PDB entry 2AVV | X-ray diffraction, 1.50 A resolution | chains A and B

== Chain A (and B) ==
Name: Pol polyprotein
Source organism: Human immunodeficiency virus 1
Notes: EC 3.4.23.16; fragment: retropepsin; chain B of this document is another copy of the same molecule, construct and numbering; everything in this record applies to it too
UniProtKB: P04587 (POL_HV1B5); residues 1-99 here correspond to UniProt positions 69-167 (UniProt number = residue number + 68)
Amino-acid sequence (99 residues; each row starts with the number of its first residue):
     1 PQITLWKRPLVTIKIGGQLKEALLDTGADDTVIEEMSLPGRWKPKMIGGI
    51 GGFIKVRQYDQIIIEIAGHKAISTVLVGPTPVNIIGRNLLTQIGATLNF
Sequence notes: engineered mutation Lys7 (Gln75 in P04587), Ile33 (Leu101 in P04587), Ile63 (Leu131 in P04587), Ala67 (Cys135 in P04587), Ser73 (Gly141 in P04587), Ala95 (Cys163 in P04587)
Small-molecule neighbours: indinavir (MK1; N-[2(R)-hydroxy-1(S)-indanyl]-5-[(2(S)-tertiary butylaminocarbonyl)-4(3-pyridylmethyl)piperazino]-4(S)-hydroxy-2(R)-phenylmethylpentanamide): Arg8, Leu23, Asp25, Gly27, Ala28, Asp29, Asp30, Val32, Ile47, Gly48, Gly49, Ile50, Phe53, Pro81, Val82, Ile84
Reported in the primary citation:
  - mutagenesis - G73S: unchanged stability in response to Dimer dissociation
  - contacts within the chain: Ser73-Asn88 (hydrogen bond), Ser73-Thr74 (hydrogen bond), Thr74-Asn88 (hydrogen bond), Asp29-Asn88, Ser73-Leu89 (hydrophobic contact)
  - binding site for indinavir: Arg8, Gly27, Asp29
  - catalytic residues: Asp25 (proposed by the authors, not directly observed)

== How chain A and chain B interact ==
Contacting residue pairs - 94 pairs, chain A then chain B:
  Pro1(A) - Leu97(B)
  Pro1(A) - Asn98(B)
  Pro1(A) - Phe99(B)  hydrogen bond (backbone-backbone)
  Gln2(A) - Leu97(B)
  Gln2(A) - Asn98(B)
  Ile3(A) - Thr96(B)
  Ile3(A) - Leu97(B)  hydrogen bond (backbone-backbone)
  Ile3(A) - Phe99(B)  hydrophobic
  Leu5(A) - Thr26(B)
  Leu5(A) - Arg87(B)  hydrogen bond (backbone-side chain)
  Leu5(A) - Leu90(B)  hydrophobic
  Leu5(A) - Thr91(B)  hydrogen bond (backbone-side chain)
  Leu5(A) - Ala95(B)
  Trp6(A) - Arg87(B)  hydrogen bond (backbone-side chain)
  Trp6(A) - Thr91(B)
  Lys7(A) - Arg87(B)
  Arg8(A) - Asp29(B)  salt bridge
  Arg8(A) - Arg87(B)
  Pro9(A) - Thr26(B)
  Pro9(A) - Arg87(B)
  Leu23(A) - Gly27(B)
  Leu24(A) - Thr26(B)  hydrogen bond (backbone-side chain)
  Leu24(A) - Leu97(B)  hydrophobic
  Leu24(A) - Phe99(B)  hydrophobic
  Asp25(A) - Asp25(B)
  Asp25(A) - Thr26(B)
  Asp25(A) - Gly27(B)  hydrogen bond (side chain-backbone)
  Thr26(A) - Pro9(B)
  Thr26(A) - Leu24(B)  hydrogen bond (side chain-backbone)
  Thr26(A) - Asp25(B)
  Thr26(A) - Thr26(B)  hydrogen bond (backbone-side chain)
  Thr26(A) - Leu97(B)
  Gly27(A) - Leu23(B)
  Gly27(A) - Asp25(B)  hydrogen bond (backbone-side chain)
  Asp29(A) - Arg8(B)  salt bridge
  Ile47(A) - Ile50(B)
  Gly48(A) - Ile50(B)
  Gly49(A) - Ile50(B)
  Ile50(A) - Gly49(B)
  Ile50(A) - Ile50(B)
  Ile50(A) - Gly51(B)  hydrogen bond (backbone-backbone)
  Ile50(A) - Gly52(B)
  Ile50(A) - Ile54(B)  hydrophobic
  Ile50(A) - Thr80(B)
  Ile50(A) - Pro81(B)
  Ile50(A) - Ile84(B)  hydrophobic
  Gly51(A) - Gly51(B)
  Gly51(A) - Gly52(B)
  Gly51(A) - Ile54(B)
  Gly52(A) - Gly51(B)
  Ile54(A) - Ile50(B)
  Ala67(A) - Phe99(B)  hydrophobic
  His69(A) - Phe99(B)
  Pro81(A) - Gly49(B)
  Ile84(A) - Ile50(B)  hydrophobic
  Arg87(A) - Leu5(B)  hydrogen bond (side chain-backbone)
  Arg87(A) - Trp6(B)  hydrogen bond (side chain-backbone)
  Arg87(A) - Lys7(B)
  Arg87(A) - Arg8(B)
  Arg87(A) - Pro9(B)
  Leu90(A) - Leu5(B)  hydrophobic
  Thr91(A) - Leu5(B)
  Thr91(A) - Trp6(B)
  Ile93(A) - Phe99(B)
  Gly94(A) - Asn98(B)
  Ala95(A) - Leu5(B)
  Ala95(A) - Leu97(B)  hydrophobic
  Ala95(A) - Asn98(B)
  Ala95(A) - Phe99(B)  hydrophobic
  Thr96(A) - Gln2(B)  hydrogen bond
  Thr96(A) - Ile3(B)
  Thr96(A) - Thr96(B)
  Thr96(A) - Leu97(B)
  Thr96(A) - Asn98(B)  hydrogen bond (backbone-backbone)
  Leu97(A) - Pro1(B)
  Leu97(A) - Gln2(B)
  Leu97(A) - Ile3(B)  hydrogen bond (backbone-backbone)
  Leu97(A) - Leu24(B)  hydrophobic
  Leu97(A) - Thr26(B)
  Leu97(A) - Thr96(B)
  Leu97(A) - Leu97(B)  hydrophobic
  Asn98(A) - Pro1(B)
  Asn98(A) - Gln2(B)  hydrogen bond
  Asn98(A) - Gly94(B)
  Asn98(A) - Ala95(B)
  Asn98(A) - Thr96(B)  hydrogen bond (backbone-backbone)
  Asn98(A) - Asn98(B)
  Phe99(A) - Pro1(B)  hydrogen bond (backbone-backbone)
  Phe99(A) - Ile3(B)  hydrophobic
  Phe99(A) - Leu24(B)  hydrophobic
  Phe99(A) - Ala67(B)  hydrophobic
  Phe99(A) - His69(B)
  Phe99(A) - Ile93(B)
  Phe99(A) - Ala95(B)  hydrophobic
Interface residues without a listed pair, chain A (38 interface residues in all): Thr4, Thr80, Gln92
Interface residues without a listed pair, chain B (37 interface residues in all): Thr4, Ile47, Phe53

== In short ==
38 residues of chain A and 37 residues of chain B are in contact; the contacts include 19 hydrogen bonds and 2
salt bridges. Polar pairs include Arg8(A)-Asp29(B), Leu5(A)-Arg87(B) and Leu5(A)-Thr91(B). Bound to chain A:
indinavir. The paper reports the catalytic residue Asp25(A); G73S of chain A leaves stability in response to
Dimer dissociation unchanged.
Both chains are Pol polyprotein (Human immunodeficiency virus 1). Entry 2AVV (Kinetics, stability, and
structural changes in high resolution crystal structures of HIV-1 protease with drug resistant ...) was
determined by X-ray diffraction together with 2AVM, 2AVO, 2AVQ and 2AVS from the same study.
